PDB entry 3WYQ | X-ray diffraction, 1.00 A resolution | chains A and B

# Chain A (and B)
Protein: Streptavidin
From: Streptomyces avidinii
Notes: chain B of this document is another copy of the same molecule, construct and numbering; everything in this record applies to it too
Reference sequence: P22629 (SAV_STRAV); residues 13-139 here correspond to UniProt positions 37-163 (UniProt number = residue number + 24)
Chain sequence (127 residues; numbered 13 to 139; the number before each row is that of its first residue):
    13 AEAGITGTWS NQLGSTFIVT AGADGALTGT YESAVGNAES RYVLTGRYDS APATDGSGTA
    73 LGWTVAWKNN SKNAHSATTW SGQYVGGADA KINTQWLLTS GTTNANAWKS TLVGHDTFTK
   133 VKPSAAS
Not modelled in the structure: 135-139 (chain B: 13, 134-139)
Differences from the reference sequence: engineered mutation Ser22 (Tyr46 in P22629), Ser83 (Tyr107 in P22629), Lys84 (Arg108 in P22629), Asp101 (Glu125 in P22629), Lys103 (Arg127 in P22629), Asn116 (Glu140 in P22629)
Curated features (UniProtKB/Swiss-Prot):
  - motif: Arg59 to Asp61 (Cell attachment site)
  - binding site (biotin): Tyr43, Tyr54, Trp92, Trp108, Trp120
Ligand contacts: biotin (BTN): Asn23, Leu25, Ser27, Tyr43, Ser45, Val47, Gly48, Asn49, Ala50, Trp79, Ala86, Ser88, Thr90, Trp92, Trp108, Leu110, Asp128

# How chain A and chain B interact
Contacting residue pairs - 86 pairs, chain A then chain B:
  Val55(A) - Arg59(B)
  Thr57(A) - Thr57(B)  hydrogen bond
  Thr57(A) - Gly58(B)
  Thr57(A) - Arg59(B)
  Gly58(A) - Thr57(B)  hydrogen bond (backbone-side chain)
  Arg59(A) - Val55(B)
  Arg59(A) - Thr57(B)
  Arg59(A) - Thr76(B)
  Arg59(A) - Ala78(B)
  Tyr60(A) - Ala78(B)
  Asp61(A) - Lys80(B)
  Asp61(A) - Asn85(B)  hydrogen bond
  Asp61(A) - His87(B)  salt bridge
  Ser62(A) - Lys80(B)
  Ala63(A) - Lys80(B)
  Ala63(A) - Asn85(B)  hydrogen bond (backbone-side chain)
  Ala63(A) - His87(B)  hydrogen bond (backbone-side chain)
  Pro64(A) - His87(B)
  Ala65(A) - His87(B)  hydrogen bond (backbone-side chain)
  Ser69(A) - Gly113(B)
  Ser69(A) - Thr114(B)
  Ser69(A) - Thr115(B)
  Gly70(A) - Gly113(B)
  Gly70(A) - Thr114(B)  hydrogen bond (backbone-backbone)
  Ala72(A) - His87(B)
  Ala72(A) - Ser88(B)
  Ala72(A) - Ala89(B)
  Ala72(A) - Thr111(B)
  Leu73(A) - Ala89(B)
  Gly74(A) - Thr76(B)
  Gly74(A) - Thr91(B)
  Trp75(A) - Thr76(B)  hydrogen bond (backbone-side chain)
  Thr76(A) - Arg59(B)
  Thr76(A) - Gly74(B)
  Thr76(A) - Trp75(B)
  Ala78(A) - Arg59(B)
  Ala78(A) - Tyr60(B)
  Lys80(A) - Asp61(B)
  Lys80(A) - Ser62(B)
  Lys80(A) - Ala63(B)
  Asn85(A) - Asp61(B)  hydrogen bond
  Asn85(A) - Ala63(B)  hydrogen bond (side chain-backbone)
  His87(A) - Asp61(B)  salt bridge
  His87(A) - Ala63(B)  hydrogen bond (side chain-backbone)
  His87(A) - Pro64(B)
  His87(A) - Ala65(B)
  Ser88(A) - Ala72(B)
  Ala89(A) - Ala72(B)
  Ala89(A) - Leu73(B)
  Ala89(A) - Ser93(B)
  Thr91(A) - Gly74(B)
  Thr91(A) - Thr91(B)  hydrogen bond
  Thr91(A) - Trp92(B)
  Thr91(A) - Ser93(B)
  Trp92(A) - Thr91(B)
  Ser93(A) - Ala89(B)
  Ser93(A) - Thr91(B)
  Ser93(A) - Leu109(B)  hydrogen bond (side chain-backbone)
  Ser93(A) - Thr111(B)  hydrogen bond
  Gly94(A) - Thr111(B)  hydrogen bond (backbone-side chain)
  Gln95(A) - Ser112(B)
  Gln95(A) - Gly113(B)
  Gln95(A) - Thr114(B)  hydrogen bond
  Gln95(A) - Ser122(B)
  Val97(A) - Asn116(B)
  Gln107(A) - Leu109(B)
  Gln107(A) - Thr123(B)  hydrogen bond
  Trp108(A) - Leu109(B)
  Leu109(A) - Ser93(B)  hydrogen bond (backbone-side chain)
  Leu109(A) - Gln107(B)
  Leu109(A) - Trp108(B)
  Leu109(A) - Leu109(B)  hydrophobic
  Thr111(A) - Ala72(B)
  Thr111(A) - Ser93(B)  hydrogen bond
  Thr111(A) - Gly94(B)  hydrogen bond (side chain-backbone)
  Thr111(A) - Gln95(B)
  Ser112(A) - Gln95(B)
  Gly113(A) - Ser69(B)
  Gly113(A) - Gly70(B)
  Gly113(A) - Gln95(B)
  Thr114(A) - Ser69(B)
  Thr114(A) - Gly70(B)  hydrogen bond (backbone-backbone)
  Thr114(A) - Gln95(B)  hydrogen bond (backbone-side chain)
  Thr115(A) - Ser69(B)
  Ser122(A) - Gln95(B)
  Thr123(A) - Gln107(B)  hydrogen bond
Also at the interface, not in a pair above, chain A (44 interface residues in all): Gly68, Val77, Asn105, Leu110, Ala119
Also at the interface, not in a pair above, chain B (41 interface residues in all): Gly68, Leu110

# In short
44 residues of chain A face 41 of chain B across their interface, with 23 hydrogen bonds and 2 salt bridges.
Polar contacts include Asp61(A)-His87(B), Thr57(A)-Thr57(B) and Gly58(A)-Thr57(B). Bound to chain A: biotin.
Curated annotation (UniProt) lists 5 biotin-binding residues on chain A.
Chain A and chain B are both Streptavidin (Streptomyces avidinii); the structure, Crystal structure of the
low-immunogenic core streptavidin mutant LISA-314 (Y22S/Y83S/R84K/E101D/R103K/E116N) at 1.0 A resolution, was
determined by X-ray diffraction together with 3WYP from the same study.
